Entry 8TWB (electron microscopy, 3.20 A resolution); this record covers chains B and C of the 10 polymer chains in the assembly.

== Chain B (and C) ==
Molecule: Proliferating cell nuclear antigen
Organism: Saccharomyces cerevisiae
Notes: chain C of this document is another copy of the same molecule, construct and numbering; everything in this record applies to it too
Reference sequence: P15873 (PCNA_YEAST); residues 1-258 here = UniProt positions 1-258
Amino-acid sequence (258 residues; numbered 1 to 258; the number before each row is that of its first residue):
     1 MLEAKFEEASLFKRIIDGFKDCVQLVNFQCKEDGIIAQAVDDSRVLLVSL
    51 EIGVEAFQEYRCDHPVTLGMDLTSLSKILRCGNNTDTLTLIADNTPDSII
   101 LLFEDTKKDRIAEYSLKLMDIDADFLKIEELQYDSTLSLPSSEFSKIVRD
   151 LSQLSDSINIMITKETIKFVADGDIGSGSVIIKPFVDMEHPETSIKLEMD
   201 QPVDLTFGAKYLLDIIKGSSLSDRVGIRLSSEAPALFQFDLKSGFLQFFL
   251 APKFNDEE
Swiss-Prot annotation at these positions:
  - DNA-binding region: Arg61 to Arg80
  - cross-link (Glycyl lysine isopeptide (Lys-Gly)): Lys127 (interchain with G-Cter in SUMO), Lys164 (interchain with G-Cter in SUMO)

== Interface between chain B and chain C ==
Residue-residue contacts - 30 pairs, chain B then chain C:
  Ser74(B) - Ile175(C)
  Lys77(B) - Gln153(C)
  Lys77(B) - Ile175(C)
  Ile78(B) - Leu154(C)  hydrophobic
  Ile78(B) - Ile175(C)  hydrophobic
  Arg80(B) - Arg149(C)
  Cys81(B) - Asp150(C)
  Lys107(B) - Phe185(C)
  Asp109(B) - Ile181(C)
  Asp109(B) - Ile182(C)
  Asp109(B) - Lys183(C)
  Asp109(B) - Phe185(C)
  Arg110(B) - Glu143(C)
  Arg110(B) - Val180(C)
  Arg110(B) - Ile181(C)
  Ile111(B) - Ser179(C)
  Ile111(B) - Val180(C)
  Ile111(B) - Ile181(C)  hydrogen bond (backbone-backbone)
  Ala112(B) - Ser179(C)
  Glu113(B) - Ser177(C)
  Glu113(B) - Gly178(C)
  Glu113(B) - Ser179(C)  hydrogen bond (backbone-backbone)
  Tyr114(B) - Asp150(C)
  Tyr114(B) - Leu154(C)  hydrophobic
  Tyr114(B) - Ser177(C)
  Ser115(B) - Ile175(C)
  Ser115(B) - Gly176(C)
  Ser115(B) - Ser177(C)  hydrogen bond (backbone-backbone)
  Leu116(B) - Ile175(C)
  Lys117(B) - Ile175(C)  hydrogen bond (backbone-backbone)
Interface residues without a listed pair, chain B (16 interface residues in all): Asn83
Interface residues without a listed pair, chain C (16 interface residues in all): Lys146

== Overview ==
The chain B/chain C interface involves 16 residues from each chain, with 4 hydrogen bonds. Backbone hydrogen
bonds pair Ile111(B)-Ile181(C), Glu113(B)-Ser179(C) and Ser115(B)-Ser177(C).
Both chains are Proliferating cell nuclear antigen (Saccharomyces cerevisiae). Entry 8TWB (Cryo-EM structure
of S. cerevisiae Ctf18-RFC-PCNA-DNA complex) was determined by electron microscopy (same publication as 9B8R,
8TW7, 8TW8, 8TW9 and 8TWA).
